PDB entry 1U6I | X-ray diffraction, 2.20 A resolution | chains A and B of the 6 polymer chains in the assembly

# Chain A (and B)
Protein: F420-dependent methylenetetrahydromethanopterin dehydrogenase
From: Methanopyrus kandleri
Notes: EC 1.5.99.9; chain B of this document is another copy of the same molecule, construct and numbering; everything in this record applies to it too
UniProtKB: P94951 (MTD_METKA); residues 2-283 here correspond to UniProt positions 1-282 (UniProt number = residue number - 1)
Chain sequence (283 residues; row label = number of the first residue in the row):
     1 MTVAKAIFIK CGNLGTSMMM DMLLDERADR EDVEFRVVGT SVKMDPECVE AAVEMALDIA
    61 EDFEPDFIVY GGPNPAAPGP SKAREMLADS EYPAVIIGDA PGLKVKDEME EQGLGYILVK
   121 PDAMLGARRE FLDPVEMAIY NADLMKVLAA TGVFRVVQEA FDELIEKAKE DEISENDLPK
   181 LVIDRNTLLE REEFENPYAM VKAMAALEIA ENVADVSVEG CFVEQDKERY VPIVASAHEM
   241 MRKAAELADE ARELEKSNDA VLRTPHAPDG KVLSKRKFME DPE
Disordered / not traced: 1
Sequence notes: initiating methionine (1)

# How chain A and chain B interact
Contacting residue pairs (144):
  Asn13(A) - Met22(B)
  Met18(A) - Met19(B)  hydrophobic
  Met18(A) - Met22(B)  hydrophobic
  Met19(A) - Met18(B)  hydrophobic
  Met19(A) - Asn141(B)
  Asp21(A) - Ser41(B)  hydrogen bond
  Met22(A) - Asn13(B)  hydrogen bond
  Met22(A) - Met18(B)  hydrophobic
  Met22(A) - Val42(B)  hydrophobic
  Met22(A) - Met137(B)  hydrophobic
  Leu23(A) - Pro134(B)
  Leu23(A) - Met137(B)
  Asp25(A) - Val42(B)
  Asp25(A) - Lys43(B)  salt bridge
  Glu26(A) - Leu132(B)
  Glu26(A) - Asp133(B)
  Glu26(A) - Pro134(B)
  Arg27(A) - Ala127(B)
  Arg27(A) - Arg128(B)
  Arg27(A) - Arg129(B)
  Arg27(A) - Leu132(B)  hydrogen bond (side chain-backbone)
  Ala28(A) - Val42(B)
  Ala28(A) - Lys43(B)  hydrogen bond (backbone-side chain)
  Asp29(A) - Arg129(B)  salt bridge
  Arg30(A) - Lys43(B)  hydrogen bond (backbone-side chain)
  Val33(A) - Lys43(B)
  Phe35(A) - Thr40(B)
  Arg36(A) - Gly39(B)
  Arg36(A) - Thr40(B)
  Arg36(A) - Ala51(B)
  Arg36(A) - Met55(B)
  Val37(A) - Val37(B)
  Val37(A) - Val38(B)
  Val37(A) - Gly39(B)  hydrogen bond (backbone-backbone)
  Val37(A) - Ser41(B)
  Val38(A) - Val37(B)
  Val38(A) - Val38(B)  hydrophobic
  Gly39(A) - Arg36(B)
  Gly39(A) - Val37(B)  hydrogen bond (backbone-backbone)
  Thr40(A) - Phe35(B)
  Ser41(A) - Asp21(B)  hydrogen bond
  Val42(A) - Asp25(B)
  Val42(A) - Ala28(B)
  Lys43(A) - Asp25(B)  salt bridge
  Lys43(A) - Ala28(B)
  Lys43(A) - Arg30(B)  hydrogen bond (side chain-backbone)
  Lys43(A) - Val33(B)
  Ala51(A) - Arg36(B)
  Met55(A) - Arg36(B)
  Met55(A) - Ile59(B)  hydrophobic
  Ile59(A) - Met55(B)  hydrophobic
  Ala127(A) - Arg27(B)
  Arg128(A) - Arg27(B)
  Arg129(A) - Arg27(B)
  Arg129(A) - Asp29(B)  salt bridge
  Arg129(A) - Pro265(B)
  Arg129(A) - His266(B)  hydrogen bond (side chain-backbone)
  Arg129(A) - Ala267(B)
  Arg129(A) - Pro268(B)
  Arg129(A) - Leu273(B)
  Glu130(A) - Lys275(B)  hydrogen bond (backbone-side chain)
  Glu130(A) - Asp281(B)
  Phe131(A) - Arg263(B)  hydrogen bond (backbone-side chain)
  Phe131(A) - Phe278(B)  hydrophobic
  Leu132(A) - Glu26(B)
  Leu132(A) - Arg27(B)  hydrogen bond (backbone-side chain)
  Asp133(A) - Glu26(B)
  Asp133(A) - Arg155(B)  salt bridge
  Asp133(A) - Arg263(B)
  Asp133(A) - Thr264(B)  hydrogen bond (side chain-backbone)
  Asp133(A) - Pro265(B)
  Pro134(A) - Leu23(B)
  Pro134(A) - Glu26(B)
  Pro134(A) - Gln158(B)
  Pro134(A) - Thr264(B)
  Pro134(A) - His266(B)
  Val135(A) - Ala149(B)
  Val135(A) - Arg155(B)
  Val135(A) - Arg252(B)
  Glu136(A) - Arg252(B)  salt bridge
  Glu136(A) - Arg263(B)  salt bridge
  Met137(A) - Met19(B)  hydrophobic
  Met137(A) - Met22(B)
  Met137(A) - Leu23(B)
  Ala138(A) - Met145(B)
  Ala138(A) - Ala149(B)  hydrophobic
  Ala138(A) - Phe154(B)  hydrophobic
  Ile139(A) - Lys146(B)
  Ile139(A) - Ala149(B)  hydrophobic
  Ile139(A) - Ala150(B)  hydrophobic
  Ile139(A) - Arg252(B)
  Asn141(A) - Met19(B)
  Asn141(A) - Met145(B)
  Ala142(A) - Ala142(B)
  Ala142(A) - Met145(B)
  Ala142(A) - Lys146(B)
  Asp143(A) - Lys146(B)  salt bridge
  Met145(A) - Met18(B)  hydrophobic
  Met145(A) - Ala138(B)
  Met145(A) - Asn141(B)
  Met145(A) - Ala142(B)
  Met145(A) - Met145(B)  hydrophobic
  Lys146(A) - Ile139(B)
  Lys146(A) - Ala142(B)
  Ala149(A) - Val135(B)
  Ala149(A) - Ala138(B)  hydrophobic
  Ala149(A) - Ile139(B)  hydrophobic
  Phe154(A) - Ala138(B)  hydrophobic
  Arg155(A) - Asp133(B)  salt bridge
  Arg155(A) - Val135(B)
  Gln158(A) - Pro134(B)
  Glu228(A) - Met279(B)
  Val231(A) - Phe278(B)  hydrophobic
  Pro232(A) - Phe278(B)  hydrophobic
  Pro232(A) - Met279(B)  hydrophobic
  Ala235(A) - Phe278(B)  hydrophobic
  Glu239(A) - Lys256(B)  salt bridge
  Arg242(A) - Asp249(B)  salt bridge
  Arg242(A) - Glu253(B)  salt bridge
  Asp249(A) - Arg242(B)  salt bridge
  Arg252(A) - Val135(B)
  Arg252(A) - Glu136(B)  salt bridge
  Arg252(A) - Ile139(B)
  Glu253(A) - Arg242(B)  salt bridge
  Lys256(A) - Glu239(B)  salt bridge
  Leu262(A) - Asp133(B)
  Arg263(A) - Glu130(B)
  Arg263(A) - Phe131(B)  hydrogen bond (side chain-backbone)
  Arg263(A) - Asp133(B)
  Arg263(A) - Glu136(B)  salt bridge
  Thr264(A) - Asp133(B)  hydrogen bond (backbone-side chain)
  Thr264(A) - Pro134(B)
  Pro265(A) - Arg129(B)
  Pro265(A) - Asp133(B)
  His266(A) - Arg129(B)  hydrogen bond (backbone-side chain)
  Ala267(A) - Arg129(B)
  Pro268(A) - Arg129(B)
  Leu273(A) - Arg129(B)
  Lys275(A) - Glu130(B)  hydrogen bond (side chain-backbone)
  Phe278(A) - Val231(B)
  Phe278(A) - Pro232(B)  hydrophobic
  Phe278(A) - Ala235(B)  hydrophobic
  Met279(A) - Glu228(B)
  Asp281(A) - Lys227(B)  salt bridge
Also at the interface, not in a pair above, chain A (73 interface residues in all): Glu34, Ala150, Lys227, Pro282
Also at the interface, not in a pair above, chain B (72 interface residues in all): Cys48, Leu262, Pro282

# Overview
73 residues of chain A and 72 residues of chain B are in contact, with 18 hydrogen bonds and 18 salt bridges.
Polar pairs include Asp25(A)-Lys43(B), Asp29(A)-Arg129(B) and Asp133(A)-Arg155(B).
Chain A and chain B are both F420-dependent methylenetetrahydromethanopterin dehydrogenase (Methanopyrus
kandleri); the structure, The Structure of native coenzyme F420-dependent methylenetetrahydromethanopterin
dehydrogenase at 2.2A resolution, was determined by X-ray diffraction together with 1U6J and 1U6K from the
same study.
